8RZB - chain A; structure by X-ray diffraction, 1.84 A resolution.

== Chain A ==
Molecule: Interleukin-1 beta
From: Homo sapiens
Notes: fragment: Fab light-chain
UniProt: P01584 (IL1B_HUMAN); residues 1-153 here correspond to UniProt positions 117-269 (UniProt number = residue number + 116)
Chain sequence (153 residues; each row starts with the number of its first residue):
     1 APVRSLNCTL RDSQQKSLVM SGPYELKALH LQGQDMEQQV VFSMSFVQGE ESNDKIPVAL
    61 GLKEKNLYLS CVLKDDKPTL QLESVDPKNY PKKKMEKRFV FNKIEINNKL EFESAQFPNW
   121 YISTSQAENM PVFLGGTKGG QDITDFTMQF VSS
Not modelled in the structure: 1, 50
UniProt features mapped onto this chain:
  - motif: Phe112 to Ser125 (Involved in interaction with TMED10 C-terminus)
  - site: Arg4 (Involved in receptor binding), Lys55 (Important for interaction with integrin), Lys63 (Important for interaction with integrin), Lys65 (Important for interaction with integrin), Lys74 (Important for interaction with integrin), Lys88 (Important for interaction with integrin)
Covalent attachments: lipid fragment (A1H4A) linked to Lys103

== Summary ==
Chain A is Interleukin-1 beta (Homo sapiens); the structure, IL-1beta in complex with covalent DEL hit, was
determined by X-ray diffraction, deposited together with 8RYK and 8RYS.
